PDB entry 9DNB | electron microscopy, 3.00 A resolution | chains A and C of the 3 polymer chains in the assembly

# Chain A
Name: Dynein heavy chain, cytoplasmic
Organism: Saccharomyces cerevisiae
UniProt: P36022 (DYHC_YEAST); the construct has insertions or renumbered stretches relative to UniProt, so the offset changes along the chain: 1221-1494 = UniProt 1219-1492; 1510-4092 = UniProt 1510-4092
Amino-acid sequence (2875 residues; row label = number of the first residue in the row; note: 15 numbers in that range are skipped by the numbering (no residue carries them; nothing is unmodelled there); a row labelled like 1494A-1494Q holds insertion residues (1494A, then the next letters in order)):
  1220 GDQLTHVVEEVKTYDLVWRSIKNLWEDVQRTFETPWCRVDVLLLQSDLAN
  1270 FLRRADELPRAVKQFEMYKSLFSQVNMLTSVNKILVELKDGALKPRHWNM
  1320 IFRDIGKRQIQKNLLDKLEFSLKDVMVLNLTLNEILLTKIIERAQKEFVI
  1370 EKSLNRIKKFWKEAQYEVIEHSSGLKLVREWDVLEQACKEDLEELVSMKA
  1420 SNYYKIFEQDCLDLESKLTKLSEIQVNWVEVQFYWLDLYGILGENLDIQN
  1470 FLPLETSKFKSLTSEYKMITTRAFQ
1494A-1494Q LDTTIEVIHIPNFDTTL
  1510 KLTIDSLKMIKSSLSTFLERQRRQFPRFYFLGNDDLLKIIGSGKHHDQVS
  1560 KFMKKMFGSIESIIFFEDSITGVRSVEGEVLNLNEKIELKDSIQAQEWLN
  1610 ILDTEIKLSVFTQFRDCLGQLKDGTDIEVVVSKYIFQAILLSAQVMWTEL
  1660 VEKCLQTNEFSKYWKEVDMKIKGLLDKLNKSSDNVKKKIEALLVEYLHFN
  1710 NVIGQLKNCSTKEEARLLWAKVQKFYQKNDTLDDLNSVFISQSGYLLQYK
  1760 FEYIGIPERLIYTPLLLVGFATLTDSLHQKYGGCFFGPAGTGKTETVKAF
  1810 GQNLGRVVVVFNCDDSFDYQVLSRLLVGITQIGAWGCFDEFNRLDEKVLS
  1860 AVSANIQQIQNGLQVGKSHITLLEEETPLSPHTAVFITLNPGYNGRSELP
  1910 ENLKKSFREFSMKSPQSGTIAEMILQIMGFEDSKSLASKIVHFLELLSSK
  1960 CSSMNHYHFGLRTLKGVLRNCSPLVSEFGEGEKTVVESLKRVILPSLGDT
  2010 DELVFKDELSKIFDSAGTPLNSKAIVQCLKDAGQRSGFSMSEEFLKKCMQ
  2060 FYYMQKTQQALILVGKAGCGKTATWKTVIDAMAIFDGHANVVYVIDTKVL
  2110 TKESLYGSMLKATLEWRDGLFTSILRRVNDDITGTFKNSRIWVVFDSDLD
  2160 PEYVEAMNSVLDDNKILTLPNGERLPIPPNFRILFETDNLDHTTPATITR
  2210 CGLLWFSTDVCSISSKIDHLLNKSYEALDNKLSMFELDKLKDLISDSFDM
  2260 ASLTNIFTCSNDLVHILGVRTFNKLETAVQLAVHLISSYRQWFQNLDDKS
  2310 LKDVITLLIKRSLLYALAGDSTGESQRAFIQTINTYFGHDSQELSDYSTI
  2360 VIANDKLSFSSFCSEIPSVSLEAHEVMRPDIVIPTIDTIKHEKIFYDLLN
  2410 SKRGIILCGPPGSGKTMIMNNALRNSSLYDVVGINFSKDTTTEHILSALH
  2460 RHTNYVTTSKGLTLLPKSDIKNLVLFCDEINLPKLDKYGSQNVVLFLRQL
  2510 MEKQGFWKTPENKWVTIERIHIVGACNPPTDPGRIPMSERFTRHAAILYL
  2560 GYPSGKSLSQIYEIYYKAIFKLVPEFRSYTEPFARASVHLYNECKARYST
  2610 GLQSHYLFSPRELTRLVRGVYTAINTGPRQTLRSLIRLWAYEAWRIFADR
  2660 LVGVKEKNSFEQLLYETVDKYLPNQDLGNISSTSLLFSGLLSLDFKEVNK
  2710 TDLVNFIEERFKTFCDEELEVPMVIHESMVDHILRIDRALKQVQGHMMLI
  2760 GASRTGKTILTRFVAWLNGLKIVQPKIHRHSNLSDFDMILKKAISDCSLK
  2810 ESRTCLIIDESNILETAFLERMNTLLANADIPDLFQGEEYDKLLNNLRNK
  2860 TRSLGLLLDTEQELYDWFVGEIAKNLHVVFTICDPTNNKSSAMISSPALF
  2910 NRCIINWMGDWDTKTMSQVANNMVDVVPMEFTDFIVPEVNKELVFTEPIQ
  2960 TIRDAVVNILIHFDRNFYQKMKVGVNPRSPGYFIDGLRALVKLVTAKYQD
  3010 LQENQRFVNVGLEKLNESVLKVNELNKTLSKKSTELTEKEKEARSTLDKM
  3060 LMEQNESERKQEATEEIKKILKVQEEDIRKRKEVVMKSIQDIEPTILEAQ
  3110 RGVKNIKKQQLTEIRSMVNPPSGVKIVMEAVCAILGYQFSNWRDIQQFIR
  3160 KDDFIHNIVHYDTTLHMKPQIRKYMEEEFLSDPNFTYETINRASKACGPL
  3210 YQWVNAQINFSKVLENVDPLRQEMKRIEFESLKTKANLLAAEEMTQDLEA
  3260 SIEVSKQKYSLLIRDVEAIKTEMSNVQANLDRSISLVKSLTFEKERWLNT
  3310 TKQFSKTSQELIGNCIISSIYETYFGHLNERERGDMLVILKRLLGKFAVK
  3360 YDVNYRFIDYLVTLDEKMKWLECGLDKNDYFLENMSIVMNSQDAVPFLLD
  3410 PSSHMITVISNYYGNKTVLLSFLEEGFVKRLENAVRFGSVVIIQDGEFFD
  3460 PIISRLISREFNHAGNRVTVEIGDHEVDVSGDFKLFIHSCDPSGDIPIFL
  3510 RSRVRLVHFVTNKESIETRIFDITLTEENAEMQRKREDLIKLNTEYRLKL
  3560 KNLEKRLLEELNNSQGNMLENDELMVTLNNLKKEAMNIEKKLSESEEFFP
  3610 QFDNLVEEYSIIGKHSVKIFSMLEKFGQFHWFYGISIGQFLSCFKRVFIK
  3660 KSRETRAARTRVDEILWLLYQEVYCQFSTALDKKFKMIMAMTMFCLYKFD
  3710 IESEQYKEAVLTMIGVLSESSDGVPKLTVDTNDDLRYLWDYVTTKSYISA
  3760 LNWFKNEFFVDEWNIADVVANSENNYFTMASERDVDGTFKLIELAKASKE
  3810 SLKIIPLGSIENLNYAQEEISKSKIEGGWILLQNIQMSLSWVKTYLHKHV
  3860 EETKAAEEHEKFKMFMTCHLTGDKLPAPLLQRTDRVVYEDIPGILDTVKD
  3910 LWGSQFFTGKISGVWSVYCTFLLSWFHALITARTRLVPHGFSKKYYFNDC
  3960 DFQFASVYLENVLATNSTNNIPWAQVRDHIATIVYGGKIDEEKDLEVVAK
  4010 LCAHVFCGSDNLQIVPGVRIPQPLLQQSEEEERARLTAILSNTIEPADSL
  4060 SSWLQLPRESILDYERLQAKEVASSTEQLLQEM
Unresolved in the structure: 1220-1432, 1494A-1494Q, 2025-2029, 2238-2244, 2347-2349, 2362-2365, 2468-2470, 2683-2685, 3035-3288, 3574-3581, 3660-3668, 3738-3740, 3862-3867, 3915-3921, 4092
Differences from the reference sequence: expression tag (1220); conflict Phe-1575 (Leu in P36022), Ser-1578 (Phe in P36022), Glu-1668 (Gln in P36022), Val-1777 (Ile in P36022), Val-1984 (Ile in P36022), Val-2936 (Ile in P36022), Gln-3266 (Arg in P36022), Gly-3343 (Ala in P36022), Val-3444 (Ile in P36022), Arg-3556 (Lys in P36022), Asp-3742 (Asn in P36022), Val-3895 (Phe in P36022), Asp-4072 (Asn in P36022)
Ion coordination: Mg2+: Thr-1803, Asp-1848, Glu-1849 (together with ADP)
Residues lining bound ligands:
  - ADP (adenosine-5'-diphosphate), molecule 1: Leu-1769, Ile-1770, Thr-1772, Ala-1798, Gly-1799, Thr-1800, Gly-1801, Lys-1802, Thr-1803, Glu-1804, Asp-1848, Glu-1849, Ile-1929, Leu-1970, Arg-1971, Lys-1974, Arg-1978, Asp-2172, Arg-2209
  - ADP, molecule 2: Val-2391, Ile-2392, Thr-2394, Thr-2397, Pro-2420, Gly-2421, Ser-2422, Gly-2423, Lys-2424, Thr-2425, Met-2426, Pro-2562, Ile-2570, Tyr-2571, Tyr-2574, Pro-2619, Arg-2620, Thr-2623
  - ADP, molecule 3: Val-2730, Pro-2731, Met-2732, Val-2733, His-2735, Met-2738, Ala-2761, Ser-2762, Arg-2763, Thr-2764, Gly-2765, Lys-2766, Thr-2767, Ile-2768, Thr-2890, Cys-2892, Trp-2920, Val-2928, Ile-2993, Arg-2997, Arg-3512
  - ATP (adenosine-5'-triphosphate): Phe-2047, Ser-2048, Phe-2053, Ala-2076, Gly-2077, Cys-2078, Gly-2079, Lys-2080, Thr-2081, Ala-2082, Glu-2195, Asp-2197, Val-2219, Cys-2220, Ser-2224, Lys-2225, His-2228, Leu-2229, Phe-2281, Glu-2285, Arg-2507, Glu-2511, Arg-2549, Arg-2552
UniProt features mapped onto this chain:
  - binding site (ATP): Gly-1796 to Thr-1803, Gly-2074 to Thr-2081, Gly-2418 to Thr-2425, Gly-2760 to Thr-2767
What the authors report for this chain:
  - mutagenesis - D2868K: increased catalytic activity
  - mutagenesis - D2868K: unchanged binding to Lis1 (citing earlier work)

# Chain C
Name: Nuclear distribution protein PAC1
Organism: Saccharomyces cerevisiae
UniProt: P39946 (LIS1_YEAST); residue numbers follow UniProt; this construct covers 1-494
Amino-acid sequence (495 residues; row label = number of the first residue in the row; numbering starts at 0):
     0 GMTNWQQQLPLTDTQKNELDKSVLRYLNWNYKQTVRHEHAQDYESVRHAI
    50 VTLSGFLLQESVDRQEFISNNDTSNESMVDIDELLLPKKWNSIVRLQKKI
   100 IELEQNTETLVSQIKDLNTQVSELAQFKPTTSNGTSAHNVLKWIPRNLPS
   150 CLINVESSVTSVKLHPNLPIVFVATDHGKLYAFDLFNYTIPLASLQSHTK
   200 AITSMDVLFTNYTNSSKKNYLVIVTASKDLQIHVFKWVSEECKFQQIRSL
   250 LGHEHIVSAVKIWQKNNDVHIASCSRDQTVKIWDFHNGWSLKTFQPHSQW
   300 VRSIDVLGDYIISGSHDTTLRLTHWPSGNGLSVGTGHEFPIEKVKFIHFI
   350 EDSPEIRFRTPSTDRYKNWGMQYCVSASRDRTIKIWEIPLPTLMAHRAPI
   400 PNPTDSNFRCVLTLKGHLSWVRDISIRGQYLFSCADDKSVRCWDLNTGQC
   450 LHVWEKLHTGFVNCLDLDVDFDSNVTPRQMMVTGGLDCKSNVFMR
Unresolved in the structure: 0-138, 214-217, 352-353, 393-396
Differences from the reference sequence: expression tag (0)
What the authors report for this chain:
  - mutagenesis - R275A/R301A/R378A/W419A/K437A: abolished catalytic activity with Dynein heavy chain, cytoplasmic (chain A)
  - mutagenesis - R275A/R301A/R378A/W419A/K437A: abolished binding to Dynein heavy chain, cytoplasmic (chain A) (citing earlier work)

# Interface between chain A and chain C
Residue-residue contacts - 28 pairs, chain A then chain C:
  Gly-2698(A) / Arg-380(C)  hydrogen bond (backbone-side chain)
  Leu-2699(A) / Arg-380(C)  hydrogen bond (backbone-side chain)
  Leu-2700(A) / Leu-417(C)
  Ser-2701(A) / Arg-380(C)  hydrogen bond (backbone-side chain)
  Ser-2701(A) / Leu-417(C)
  Leu-2702(A) / Arg-380(C)
  Leu-2702(A) / His-416(C)
  Phe-2715(A) / Ser-418(C)
  Glu-2718(A) / Phe-460(C)
  Glu-2718(A) / Leu-485(C)
  Arg-2719(A) / Ser-418(C)
  Arg-2719(A) / Trp-419(C)
  Arg-2719(A) / Asp-435(C)  salt bridge
  Asp-2725(A) / Lys-227(C)  salt bridge
  Asp-2725(A) / Arg-275(C)
  Glu-2726(A) / Arg-275(C)  hydrogen bond (backbone-side chain)
  Glu-2726(A) / Arg-301(C)  salt bridge
  Glu-2726(A) / His-315(C)  salt bridge
  Glu-2726(A) / Arg-378(C)  salt bridge
  Trp-2775(A) / Phe-338(C)
  Trp-2775(A) / Arg-378(C)
  Trp-2775(A) / Trp-419(C)  hydrophobic
  Leu-2776(A) / Phe-338(C)
  Asn-2777(A) / Phe-338(C)
  Gly-2778(A) / Phe-338(C)
  His-3472(A) / His-254(C)
  Ala-3473(A) / His-254(C)
  Gly-3474(A) / Leu-229(C)
Other interface residues (no listed pair), chain A (18 interface residues in all): Thr-2722
Other interface residues (no listed pair), chain C (17 interface residues in all): Gly-415

# In short
18 residues of chain A face 17 of chain C across their interface; the contacts include 4 hydrogen bonds and 5
salt bridges. Among the polar pairs are Arg-2719(A)/Asp-435(C), Asp-2725(A)/Lys-227(C) and
Glu-2726(A)/Arg-301(C). The paper reports that D2868K of chain A increases catalytic activity;
R275A/R301A/R378A/W419A/K437A of chain C abolish catalytic activity with Dynein heavy chain, cytoplasmic
(chain A).
Here chain A is Dynein heavy chain, cytoplasmic and chain C is Nuclear distribution protein PAC1, both from
Saccharomyces cerevisiae. Entry 9DNB (CryoEM structures of yeast cytoplasmic dynein in the presence of ATP and
Lis1) was determined by electron microscopy, deposited together with 9DJ7, 9DJU, 9DJZ, 9DK0, 9DKH, 9DKM and 6
further entries.
